Entry 7RX0 (electron microscopy, 3.89 A resolution); this record covers chains A and B of the 4 polymer chains in the assembly.

# Chain A
Protein: Tubulin alpha-1A chain
Organism: Sus scrofa
Reference sequence: P02550 (TBA1A_PIG); numbering as in UniProt (aligned over 1-451)
Sequence (451 residues; each row starts with the number of its first residue):
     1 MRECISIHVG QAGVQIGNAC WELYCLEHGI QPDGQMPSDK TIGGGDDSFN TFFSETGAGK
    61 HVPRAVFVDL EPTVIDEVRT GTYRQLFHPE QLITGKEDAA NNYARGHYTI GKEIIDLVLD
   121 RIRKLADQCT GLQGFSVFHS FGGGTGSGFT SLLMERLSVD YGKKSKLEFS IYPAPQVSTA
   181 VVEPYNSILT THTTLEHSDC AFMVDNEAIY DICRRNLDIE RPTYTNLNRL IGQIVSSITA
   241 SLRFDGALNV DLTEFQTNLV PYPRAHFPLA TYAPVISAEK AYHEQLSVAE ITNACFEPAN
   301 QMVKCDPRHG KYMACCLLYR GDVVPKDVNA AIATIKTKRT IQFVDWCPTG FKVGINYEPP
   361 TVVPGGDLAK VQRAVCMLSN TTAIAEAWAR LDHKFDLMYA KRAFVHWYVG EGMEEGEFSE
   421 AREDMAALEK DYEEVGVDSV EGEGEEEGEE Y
Not modelled in the structure: 1, 39-48, 440-451
Small-molecule neighbours: GTP (guanosine-5'-triphosphate): Gly10, Gln11, Ala12, Gln15, Asp69, Asp98, Asn101, Ser140, Gly143, Gly144, Thr145, Ile171, Thr179, Glu183, Asn206, Tyr224, Asn228, Ile231
Curated features (UniProtKB/Swiss-Prot):
  - active site: Glu254
  - binding site (GTP): Gly10, Gln11, Ala12, Gln15, Glu71, Ala99, Ser140, Gly143, Gly144, Thr145, Gly146, Thr179, Glu183, Asn206, Tyr224, Asn228, Leu252
  - binding site (Mg(2+)): Glu71
  - site: Tyr451 (Involved in polymerization)
  - modified residue: Lys40 (N6-acetyllysine), Tyr282 (3'-nitrotyrosine), Ser439 (Phosphoserine), Glu443 (5-glutamyl polyglutamate), Glu445 (5-glutamyl polyglutamate), Tyr451 (3'-nitrotyrosine)
  - natural variant: Ala265 (A265G; A265I), Thr271 to Ala273 (sequence variant, change not given here)

# Chain B
Protein: Tubulin beta chain
Organism: Sus scrofa
Reference sequence: P02554 (TBB_PIG); the author numbering skips numbers that UniProt does not, so the offset changes along the chain: 1-44 = UniProt 1-44; 47-360 = UniProt 45-358; 369-455 = UniProt 359-445
Sequence (445 residues; row label = number of the first residue in the row; note: 10 numbers in that range are skipped by the numbering (no residue carries them; nothing is unmodelled there)):
     1 MREIVHIQAG QCGNQIGAKF WEVISDEHGI DPTGSYHGDS DLQL
    47 ERINVYYNEA AGNKYVPRAI LVDLEPGTMD SVRSGPFGQI FRPDNFVFGQ SGAGNNWAKG
   107 HYTEGAELVD SVLDVVRKES ESCDCLQGFQ LTHSLGGGTG SGMGTLLISK IREEYPDRIM
   167 NTFSVVPSPK VSDTVVEPYN ATLSVHQLVE NTDETYCIDN EALYDICFRT LKLTTPTYGD
   227 LNHLVSATMS GVTTCLRFPG QLNADLRKLA VNMVPFPRLH FFMPGFAPLT SRGSQQYRAL
   287 TVPELTQQMF DAKNMMAACD PRHGRYLTVA AVFRGRMSMK EVDEQMLNVQ NKNSSYFVEW
   347 IPNNVKTAVC DIPP
   369 RGLKMSATFI GNSTAIQELF KRISEQFTAM FRRKAFLHWY TGEGMDEMEF TEAESNMNDL
   429 VSEYQQYQDA TADEQGEFEE EGEEDEA
Not modelled in the structure: 1, 438-455
Small-molecule neighbours:
  - phosphomethylphosphonic acid guanylate ester: Gly10, Gln11, Cys12, Gln15, Ala99, Gly100, Asn101, Ser140, Gly143, Gly144, Thr145, Gly146, Ser147, Asp179, Asn206, Tyr224, Leu227, Asn228
  - GTP (guanosine-5'-triphosphate): Gln247, Leu248, Asn249, Lys254
Curated features (UniProtKB/Swiss-Prot):
  - motif: Met1 to Ile4 (MREI motif)
  - binding site (GTP): Gln11, Glu71, Ser140, Gly144, Thr145, Gly146, Asn206, Asn228
  - binding site (Mg(2+)): Glu71
  - modified residue: Ser40 (Phosphoserine), Lys60 (N6-acetyllysine), Ser174 (Phosphoserine), Thr287 (Phosphothreonine), Thr292 (Phosphothreonine), Arg320 (Omega-N-methylarginine), Glu448 (5-glutamyl polyglutamate)
  - cross-link (Glycyl lysine isopeptide (Lys-Gly)): Lys60 (interchain with G-Cter in ubiquitin), Lys326 (interchain with G-Cter in ubiquitin)

# Chain A / chain B interface
Contacting residue pairs (59):
  Gln11(A) - Gly246(B)
  Gln11(A) - Gln247(B)  hydrogen bond (side chain-backbone)
  Glu71(A) - Arg2(B)  salt bridge
  Thr73(A) - Arg48(B)
  Asp76(A) - Arg48(B)  salt bridge
  Lys96(A) - Arg2(B)
  Lys96(A) - Asp130(B)
  Lys96(A) - Cys131(B)
  Glu97(A) - Arg253(B)  salt bridge
  Asp98(A) - Asp251(B)
  Asp98(A) - Lys254(B)  salt bridge
  Ala100(A) - Arg253(B)
  Ala100(A) - Lys254(B)
  Ala100(A) - Val257(B)
  Asn101(A) - Asn258(B)
  Arg105(A) - Arg253(B)
  Pro175(A) - Asn349(B)  hydrogen bond (backbone-side chain)
  Gln176(A) - Leu333(B)
  Gln176(A) - Asn349(B)  hydrogen bond (backbone-side chain)
  Val177(A) - Asp329(B)
  Val177(A) - Leu333(B)  hydrophobic
  Ser178(A) - Asn349(B)  hydrogen bond
  Ser178(A) - Lys352(B)  hydrogen bond
  Thr179(A) - Leu248(B)
  Thr179(A) - Asn258(B)
  Thr179(A) - Lys352(B)
  Thr179(A) - Thr353(B)
  Ala180(A) - Asn258(B)
  Ala180(A) - Lys352(B)  hydrogen bond (backbone-side chain)
  Val181(A) - Val257(B)
  Val181(A) - Asn258(B)
  Val181(A) - Lys352(B)
  Tyr210(A) - Met325(B)
  Tyr210(A) - Lys326(B)
  Tyr210(A) - Asp329(B)
  Arg221(A) - Ser324(B)
  Arg221(A) - Glu327(B)  salt bridge
  Pro222(A) - Ser324(B)
  Pro222(A) - Met325(B)
  Pro222(A) - Lys326(B)
  Thr223(A) - Ser324(B)
  Tyr224(A) - Met325(B)  hydrophobic
  Lys394(A) - Pro348(B)
  Lys394(A) - Asn349(B)  hydrogen bond
  Leu397(A) - Glu345(B)
  Leu397(A) - Trp346(B)
  Met398(A) - Trp346(B)
  Met398(A) - Ile347(B)  hydrophobic
  Ala400(A) - Trp346(B)  hydrophobic
  Lys401(A) - Trp346(B)
  Ala403(A) - Pro261(B)
  Phe404(A) - Val257(B)
  Phe404(A) - Val260(B)
  Phe404(A) - Pro261(B)  hydrogen bond (backbone-backbone)
  Phe404(A) - Ile347(B)  hydrophobic
  His406(A) - Val260(B)
  His406(A) - Pro263(B)
  Trp407(A) - Val257(B)
  Trp407(A) - Val260(B)
Other interface residues (no listed pair), chain A (35 interface residues in all): Pro72, Glu77, Glu183, Glu207
Other interface residues (no listed pair), chain B (38 interface residues in all): Glu47, Gln133, Arg164, Pro245, Asn249, Ala256, Phe262, Arg322, Val351, Tyr435

# In short
35 residues of chain A and 38 residues of chain B are in contact; the contacts include 8 hydrogen bonds and 5
salt bridges. Polar pairs include Glu71(A)-Arg2(B), Asp76(A)-Arg48(B) and Glu97(A)-Arg253(B). GTP is bound
between chain A and chain B.
Here chain A is Tubulin alpha-1A chain and chain B is Tubulin beta chain, both from Sus scrofa. Entry 7RX0
(Complex of AMPPNP-Kif7 and Gli2 Zinc-Finger domain bound to microtubules) was determined by electron
microscopy.
